7LGH - chains F and K of the 22 polymer chains in the assembly; structure by electron microscopy, 8.90 A resolution (very low resolution: no residue pairs are listed; an interface is given only as per-side residue counts).

[Chain F (and K)]
Protein: Capsid protein
Source organism: Escherichia phage Qbeta
Notes: chain K of this document is another copy of the same molecule, construct and numbering; everything in this record applies to it too
Reference sequence: P03615 (CAPSD_BPQBE); residues 0-132 here correspond to UniProt positions 1-133 (UniProt number = residue number + 1)
Amino-acid sequence (133 residues; numbered 0 to 132; the number before each row is that of its first residue; numbering starts at 0):
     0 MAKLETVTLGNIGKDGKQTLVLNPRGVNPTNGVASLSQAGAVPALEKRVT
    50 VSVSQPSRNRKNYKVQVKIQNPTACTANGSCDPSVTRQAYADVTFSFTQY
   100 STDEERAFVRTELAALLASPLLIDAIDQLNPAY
Unresolved in the structure: 0
Swiss-Prot annotation at these positions:
  - site: Y89 (RNA-binding)

[Chain F / chain K interface]
At this resolution (9 A) residue pairs are not listed: 13 residues of chain F and 11 of chain K lie at the interface.

[Overview]
Chain F and chain K form an interface of 13 and 11 residues respectively.
Chain F and chain K are both Capsid protein (Escherichia phage Qbeta); the structure, Asymmetric unit for
phage Qbeta small prolate particle, was determined by electron microscopy (same publication as 7LGE, 7LGF,
7LGG and 7LHD).
